PDB entry 9PBV | electron microscopy, 3.91 A resolution | chains A and F of the 12 polymer chains in the assembly

# Chain A (and F)
Name: Vesicle-fusing ATPase
Organism: Cricetulus griseus
Notes: EC 3.6.4.6; chain F of this document is another copy of the same molecule, construct and numbering; everything in this record applies to it too
UniProtKB: P18708 (NSF_CRIGR); residues 1-744 here = UniProt positions 1-744
Chain sequence (747 residues; each row starts with the number of its first residue; numbers below 1 keep their minus sign (Gly-2 is residue -2)):
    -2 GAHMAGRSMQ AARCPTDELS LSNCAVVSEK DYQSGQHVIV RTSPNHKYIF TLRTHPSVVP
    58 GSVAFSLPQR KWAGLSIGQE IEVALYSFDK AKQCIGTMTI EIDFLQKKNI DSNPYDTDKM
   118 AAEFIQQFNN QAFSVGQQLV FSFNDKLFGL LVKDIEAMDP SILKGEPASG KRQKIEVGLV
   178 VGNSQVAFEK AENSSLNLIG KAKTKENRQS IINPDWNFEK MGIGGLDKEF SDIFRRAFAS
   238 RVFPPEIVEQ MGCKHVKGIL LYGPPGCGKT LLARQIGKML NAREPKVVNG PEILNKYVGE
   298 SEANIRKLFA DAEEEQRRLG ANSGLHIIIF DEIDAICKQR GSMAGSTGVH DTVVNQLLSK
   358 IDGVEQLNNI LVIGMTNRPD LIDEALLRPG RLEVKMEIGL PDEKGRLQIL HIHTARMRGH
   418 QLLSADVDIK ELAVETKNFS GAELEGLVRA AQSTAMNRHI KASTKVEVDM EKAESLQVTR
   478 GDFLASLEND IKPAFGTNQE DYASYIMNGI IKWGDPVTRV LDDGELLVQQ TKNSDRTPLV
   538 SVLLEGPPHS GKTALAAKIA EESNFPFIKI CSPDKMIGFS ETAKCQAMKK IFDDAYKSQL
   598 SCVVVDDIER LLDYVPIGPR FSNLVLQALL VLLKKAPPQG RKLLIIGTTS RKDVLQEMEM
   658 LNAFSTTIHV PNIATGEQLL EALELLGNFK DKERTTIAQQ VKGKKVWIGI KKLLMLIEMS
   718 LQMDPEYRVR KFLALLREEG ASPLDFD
Disordered / not traced: -2 to 214, 741-744 (chain F: -2 to 218, 336-343, 741-744)
Sequence notes: expression tag (-2 to 0)
Residues lining bound ligands:
  - ADP (adenosine-5'-diphosphate): Gly219, Ile220, Gly221, Leu223, Gly263, Cys264, Gly265, Lys266, Thr267, Leu268, Ile406, His410, Gly438, Ala439, Glu442
  - ATP (adenosine-5'-triphosphate), molecule 1: Asp359, Arg385, Arg388
  - ATP, molecule 2: Met504, Asn505, Gly506, Ile507, Ile508, Trp510, Val514, Pro545, His546, Ser547, Gly548, Lys549, Thr550, Ala551, Leu552, Ile707, Lys708
Curated features (UniProtKB/Swiss-Prot):
  - binding site (ATP): Asn505 to Trp510, Pro545 to Leu552
  - binding site (Mg(2+)): Thr550
  - modified residue: Lys105 (N6-acetyllysine), Ser207 (Phosphoserine), Tyr259 (Phosphotyrosine), Ser569 (Phosphoserine)
From the paper describing this entry:
  - post-translational modification sites: Ser207 (citing earlier work)

# How chain A and chain F interact
Contacting residue pairs (27; chain A residue first):
  Arg413(A) - Met248(F)
  Arg413(A) - Gly249(F)
  Met453(A) - Met248(F)  hydrophobic
  Met453(A) - Cys250(F)  hydrophobic
  Ile457(A) - Arg232(F)
  Ile457(A) - Phe240(F)  hydrophobic
  Met467(A) - Ile244(F)  hydrophobic
  Met504(A) - Arg533(F)
  Asp571(A) - Lys632(F)  salt bridge
  Ile574(A) - Val628(F)  hydrophobic
  Ile574(A) - Leu629(F)  hydrophobic
  Arg607(A) - Gln624(F)  hydrogen bond
  Arg607(A) - Leu627(F)
  Asp610(A) - Asn620(F)
  Asp610(A) - Gln624(F)  hydrogen bond (backbone-side chain)
  Pro613(A) - Glu656(F)
  Ile614(A) - Phe618(F)  hydrophobic
  Ile614(A) - Glu654(F)
  Arg617(A) - Pro616(F)
  Arg617(A) - Phe618(F)
  Asn685(A) - Arg533(F)  hydrogen bond
  Glu715(A) - Asp532(F)
  Glu715(A) - Arg533(F)
  Glu715(A) - Thr534(F)
  Met716(A) - Gln527(F)
  Gln719(A) - Gln526(F)  hydrogen bond
  Gln719(A) - Gln527(F)
Other interface residues (no listed pair), chain A (27 interface residues in all): Gln449, Asn454, Glu471, His546, Pro570, Gly575, Phe576, Tyr611, Val612, Lys709, Met712
Other interface residues (no listed pair), chain F (33 interface residues in all): Ala236, Ser531, Pro535, Lys586, Arg617, Leu621, Leu623, Ala625, Met655, Asn659, Ser662, Thr663

# Overview
27 residues of chain A face 33 of chain F across their interface; the contacts include 4 hydrogen bonds and 1
salt bridge. Polar contacts include Asp571(A)-Lys632(F), Arg607(A)-Gln624(F) and Asp610(A)-Gln624(F). Chain A
binds ATP and ADP. From the paper: a modification site at Ser207(A).
Chain A and chain F are both Vesicle-fusing ATPase (Cricetulus griseus); the structure, 21bin20S complex
(NSF-alphaSNAP-2:1 syntaxin-1a:SNAP-25), non-hydrolyzing, class 11, was determined by electron microscopy
(same publication as 9OJR, 9OJU, 9OJZ, 9OK3, 9OK5, 9OKC and 17 further entries).
